Entry 5CBR (X-ray diffraction, 2.00 A resolution); this record covers chain A.

# Chain A
Name: Glutamate receptor 2
From: Rattus norvegicus
UniProtKB: P19491 (GRIA2_RAT); the construct has insertions or renumbered stretches relative to UniProt, so the offset changes along the chain: 0-114 = UniProt 413-527; 117-261 = UniProt 653-797
Chain sequence (264 residues; numbered -2 to 261; the number before each row is that of its first residue; numbers below 1 keep their minus sign (Gly-2 is residue -2)):
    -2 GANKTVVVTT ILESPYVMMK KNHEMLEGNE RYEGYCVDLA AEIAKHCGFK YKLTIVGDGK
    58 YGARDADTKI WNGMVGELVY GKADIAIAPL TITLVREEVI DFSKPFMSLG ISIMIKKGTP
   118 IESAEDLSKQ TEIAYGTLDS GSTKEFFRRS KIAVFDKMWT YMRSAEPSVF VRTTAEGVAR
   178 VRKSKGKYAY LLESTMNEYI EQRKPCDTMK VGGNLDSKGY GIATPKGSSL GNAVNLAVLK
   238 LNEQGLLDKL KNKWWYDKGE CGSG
Unresolved in the structure: -2 to 0, 259-261
Disulfide bonds: Cys203-Cys258
Differences from the reference sequence: expression tag (-2 to -1); linker (115-116)
Small-molecule neighbours: 4ZK (3,4-dichloro-5-(5-hydroxypyridin-3-yl)-L-phenylalanine): Glu10, Tyr13, Tyr58, Pro86, Leu87, Thr88, Arg93, Thr134, Leu135, Ser139, Thr140, Thr171, Tyr187, Leu188, Leu189, Glu190, Met193, Tyr217

# Summary
Ligands of chain A: compound 4ZK.
Chain A is Glutamate receptor 2 (Rattus norvegicus); the structure, Crystal structure of the GluA2
ligand-binding domain (S1S2J) in complex with the antagonist
(S)-2-amino-3-(3,4-dichloro-5-(5-hydroxypyridin-3-yl)phenyl)propanoic acid at ..., was determined by X-ray
diffraction, deposited together with 5CBS.
